PDB entry 8G2R | X-ray diffraction, 1.28 A resolution | chain A

[Chain A]
Molecule: Carbapenem-hydrolyzing beta-lactamase KPC
Organism: Klebsiella pneumoniae
Notes: EC 3.5.2.6
UniProtKB: Q9F663 (BLKPC_KLEPN); the author numbering skips numbers that UniProt does not, so the offset changes along the chain: 23-56 = UniProt 24-57; 58-289 = UniProt 58-289
Chain sequence (266 residues; row label = number of the first residue in the row; note: 1 number in that range is skipped by the numbering (no residue carries it; nothing is unmodelled there)):
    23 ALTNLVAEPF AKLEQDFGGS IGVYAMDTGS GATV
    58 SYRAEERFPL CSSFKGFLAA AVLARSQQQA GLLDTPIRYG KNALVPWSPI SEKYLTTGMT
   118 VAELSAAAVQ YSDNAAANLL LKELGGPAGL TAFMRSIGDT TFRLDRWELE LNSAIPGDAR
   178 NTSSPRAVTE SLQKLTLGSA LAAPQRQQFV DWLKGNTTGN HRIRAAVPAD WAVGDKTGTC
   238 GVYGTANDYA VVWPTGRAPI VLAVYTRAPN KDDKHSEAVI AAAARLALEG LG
Not modelled in the structure: 23-24, 289
Differences from the reference sequence: engineered mutation Asn178 (Asp in Q9F663)
Disulfide bonds: Cys68-Cys237
Covalent attachments: NXL104, bound form (NXL) linked to Ser69
Residues lining bound ligands: NXL104, bound form (NXL; (2S,5R)-1-formyl-5-[(sulfooxy)amino]piperidine-2-carboxamide): Cys68, Lys72, Trp104, Ser129, Asn131, Glu165, Leu166, Asn169, Thr215, Arg219, Lys233, Thr234, Gly235, Thr236, Cys237
Reported in the primary citation:
  - catalytic residues: Ser70

[Summary]
Covalently linked NXL104, bound form: at Ser69. From the paper: the catalytic residue Ser70.
Chain A is Carbapenem-hydrolyzing beta-lactamase KPC (Klebsiella pneumoniae); the structure, Crystal structure
of the kpc-2 D179N variant in complex with avibactam, was determined by X-ray diffraction, deposited together
with 8G2T.
